PDB entry 5CZ9 | X-ray diffraction, 2.90 A resolution | chains I and Y of the 28 polymer chains in the assembly

# Chain I
Name: Proteasome subunit beta type-3
From: Saccharomyces cerevisiae (strain ATCC 204508 / S288c)
Notes: EC 3.4.25.1
UniProt: P25451 (PSB3_YEAST); residues 0-204 here correspond to UniProt positions 1-205 (UniProt number = residue number + 1)
Amino-acid sequence (205 residues; each row starts with the number of its first residue; numbering starts at 0):
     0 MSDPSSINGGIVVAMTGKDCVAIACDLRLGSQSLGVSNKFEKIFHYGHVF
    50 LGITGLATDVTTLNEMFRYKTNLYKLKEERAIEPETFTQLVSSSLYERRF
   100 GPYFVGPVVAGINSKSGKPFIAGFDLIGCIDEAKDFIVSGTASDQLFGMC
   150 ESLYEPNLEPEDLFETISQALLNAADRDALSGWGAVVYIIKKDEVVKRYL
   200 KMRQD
Not modelled in the structure: 0
Ion coordination: Mg2+ site 1: Ala174, Asp177, Ser180; Mg2+ site 2: Asp204 (shared with Ala165(Y), Asp168(Y), Ser171(Y) of chain Y)
Small-molecule neighbours: CARFILZOMIB, bound form (3BV; N-{(2S)-2-[(morpholin-4-ylacetyl)amino]-4-phenylbutanoyl}-L-leucyl-N-[(2R,3S,4S)-1,3-dihydroxy-2,6-dimethylheptan-4-yl]-L-phenylalaninamide): Ser4, Arg98, Val104, Asp124, Leu125, Ile126, Cys128
Swiss-Prot annotation at these positions:
  - modified residue: Ser30 (Phosphoserine)
  - cross-link: Lys69 (Glycyl lysine isopeptide (Lys-Gly) (interchain with G-Cter in ubiquitin))

# Chain Y
Name: Proteasome subunit beta type-5
From: Saccharomyces cerevisiae (strain ATCC 204508 / S288c)
Notes: EC 3.4.25.1
UniProt: P30656 (PSB5_YEAST); residues 1-212 here correspond to UniProt positions 76-287 (UniProt number = residue number + 75)
Amino-acid sequence (212 residues; numbered 1 to 212; the number before each row is that of its first residue):
     1 TTTLAFRFQGGIIVAVNSRATAGNWVASQTVKKVIEINPFLLGTMAGGAA
    51 DCQFWETWLGSQCRLHELREKERISVAAASKILSNLVYQYKGAGLSMGTM
   101 ICGYTRKEGPTIYYVDSDGTRLKGDIFCVGSGQTFAYGVLDSNYKWDLSV
   151 EDALYLGKRSILAAAHRDAYSGGSVNLYHVTEDGWIYHGNHDVGELFWKV
   201 KEEEGSFNNVIG
Sequence notes: engineered mutation Asn17 (Asp92 in P30656)
Glycans and other covalent adducts: CARFILZOMIB, bound form (3BV) linked to Thr1
Ion coordination: Mg2+: Ala165, Asp168, Ser171 (shared with Asp204(I) of chain I)
Small-molecule neighbours: CARFILZOMIB, bound form (3BV; N-{(2S)-2-[(morpholin-4-ylacetyl)amino]-4-phenylbutanoyl}-L-leucyl-N-[(2R,3S,4S)-1,3-dihydroxy-2,6-dimethylheptan-4-yl]-L-phenylalaninamide): Asn17, Arg19, Ala20, Thr21, Ala22, Ala27, Lys33, Met45, Ala46, Gly47, Gly48, Ala49, Ser131, Tyr170
From the paper describing this entry:
  - mutagenesis - D17N: decreased binding to CARFILZOMIB, bound form
  - catalytic residues: Lys33
  - catalytic residues: Gly47 (proposed by the authors, not directly observed)
  - mutagenesis - T1A, T1C, T1S: decreased growth
  - mutagenesis - K33A: decreased catalytic activity
  - mutagenesis - T1C: abolished catalytic activity
  - mutagenesis - T1S: abolished growth in response to 37  degC
  - mutagenesis - T1S: decreased catalytic activity on Suc-LLVY-AMC
  - mutagenesis - T1S (3.7-fold): decreased binding to bortezomib
  - mutagenesis - T1S (1.8-fold): decreased binding to carfilzomib

# Interface between chain I and chain Y
Pairs across the interface (44):
  Leu26(I) - Ile211(Y)  hydrophobic
  Arg27(I) - Ala169(Y)
  Ser32(I) - Arg167(Y)
  Ser32(I) - Asp168(Y)
  Ser32(I) - Ala169(Y)  hydrogen bond (backbone-backbone)
  Ser32(I) - Tyr170(Y)
  Leu33(I) - Phe135(Y)  hydrophobic
  Gly34(I) - Arg167(Y)  hydrogen bond (backbone-side chain)
  Val35(I) - Arg167(Y)
  Asn37(I) - Asn209(Y)  hydrogen bond (side chain-backbone)
  Asn37(I) - Val210(Y)
  Asn37(I) - Ile211(Y)
  Lys38(I) - Asn209(Y)  hydrogen bond (side chain-backbone)
  Lys38(I) - Ile211(Y)
  Gln144(I) - Trp25(Y)
  Arg176(I) - Trp25(Y)
  Arg176(I) - Val26(Y)  hydrogen bond (side chain-backbone)
  Arg176(I) - Ala27(Y)  hydrogen bond (side chain-backbone)
  Arg176(I) - Ser28(Y)
  Asp177(I) - Asn24(Y)
  Asp177(I) - Val26(Y)
  Ala178(I) - Asn24(Y)  hydrogen bond (backbone-backbone)
  Ala178(I) - Val26(Y)
  Ala178(I) - Ala169(Y)
  Ala178(I) - Tyr170(Y)  hydrophobic
  Leu179(I) - Asn24(Y)
  Trp182(I) - His166(Y)  hydrogen bond (side chain-backbone)
  Trp182(I) - Arg167(Y)
  Lys200(I) - Trp198(Y)
  Met201(I) - Trp198(Y)
  Arg202(I) - Gln29(Y)
  Arg202(I) - Gly173(Y)  hydrogen bond (side chain-backbone)
  Arg202(I) - Asp192(Y)  salt bridge
  Arg202(I) - Gly194(Y)
  Gln203(I) - His166(Y)  hydrogen bond (backbone-side chain)
  Gln203(I) - Phe197(Y)
  Gln203(I) - Trp198(Y)
  Gln203(I) - Val210(Y)
  Asp204(I) - Arg19(Y)  salt bridge
  Asp204(I) - Ala165(Y)
  Asp204(I) - Ser171(Y)
  Asp204(I) - Gly172(Y)
  Asp204(I) - Gly173(Y)  hydrogen bond (side chain-backbone)
  Asp204(I) - Val193(Y)
Interface residues without a listed pair, chain I (22 interface residues in all): Gln31, Asp175, Tyr198
Interface residues without a listed pair, chain Y (26 interface residues in all): Asn208

# Overview
22 residues of chain I face 26 of chain Y across their interface; the contacts include 11 hydrogen bonds and 2
salt bridges. Polar pairs include Arg202(I)-Asp192(Y), Asp204(I)-Arg19(Y) and Gly34(I)-Arg167(Y). The paper
reports catalytic residues Lys33(Y) and Gly47(Y); T1A, T1C and T1S of chain Y reduce growth; 5 substitutions
were tested in all.
Chain I is Proteasome subunit beta type-3 and chain Y is Proteasome subunit beta type-5, both from
Saccharomyces cerevisiae (strain ATCC 204508 / S288c); the structure, Yeast 20S proteasome beta5-D17N mutant
in complex with Carfilzomib; Propeptide expressed in trans, was determined by X-ray diffraction (same
publication as 5CZ4, 5CZ5, 5CZ6, 5CZ7, 5CZ8, 5CZA and 16 further entries).
